PDB entry 9OLO | electron microscopy, 3.56 A resolution | chains K and N of the 14 polymer chains in the assembly

Chain K (and N):
Protein: Alpha-soluble NSF attachment protein
From: Rattus norvegicus
Notes: chain N of this document is another copy of the same molecule, construct and numbering; everything in this record applies to it too
UniProtKB: P54921 (SNAA_RAT); numbering as in UniProt (aligned over 1-295)
Chain sequence (296 residues; row label = number of the first residue in the row; numbering starts at 0):
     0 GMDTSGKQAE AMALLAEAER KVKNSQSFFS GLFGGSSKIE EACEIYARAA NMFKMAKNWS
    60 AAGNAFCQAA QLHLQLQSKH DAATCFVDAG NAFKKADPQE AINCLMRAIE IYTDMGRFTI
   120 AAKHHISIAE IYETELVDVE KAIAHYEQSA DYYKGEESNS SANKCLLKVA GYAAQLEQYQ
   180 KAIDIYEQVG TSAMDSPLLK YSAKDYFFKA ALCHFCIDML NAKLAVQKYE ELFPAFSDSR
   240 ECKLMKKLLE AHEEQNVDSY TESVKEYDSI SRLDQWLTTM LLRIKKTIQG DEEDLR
Unresolved in the structure: 289-295 (chain N: 287-295)
Construct notes: expression tag (0)

How chain K and chain N interact:
Contacting residue pairs (15; chain K residue first):
  T112(K) with N50(N), hydrogen bond (backbone-side chain); M54(N)
  D113(K) with N50(N), hydrogen bond (backbone-side chain); M51(N)
  M114(K) with R47(N), hydrogen bond (backbone-side chain); N50(N), hydrogen bond (backbone-side chain)
  G115(K) with N50(N)
  F117(K) with N50(N); K53(N); M54(N), hydrophobic
  Y151(K) with M54(N), hydrogen bond
  E155(K) with K53(N), salt bridge
  E156(K) with K93(N), salt bridge
  P233(K) with R271(N)
  A234(K) with R271(N)
Interface residues without a listed pair, chain K (11 interface residues in all): G154
Interface residues without a listed pair, chain N (9 interface residues in all): N90, K94

In short:
11 residues of chain K and 9 residues of chain N are in contact; the contacts include 5 hydrogen bonds and 2
salt bridges. Polar pairs include E155(K)-K53(N), E156(K)-K93(N) and T112(K)-N50(N).
Both chains are Alpha-soluble NSF attachment protein (Rattus norvegicus). Entry 9OLO (22bin20S complex
(NSF-alphaSNAP-2:2 syntaxin-1a:SNAP-25), hydrolyzing, class 19) was determined by electron microscopy (same
publication as 9OJR, 9OJU, 9OJZ, 9OK3, 9OK5, 9OKC and 17 further entries).
